Entry 7LUS (X-ray diffraction, 2.45 A resolution); this record covers chains B and A.

# Chain B
Protein: Immunoglobulin heavy constant gamma 2
Source organism: Homo sapiens
Reference sequence: P01859 (IGHG2_HUMAN); residues 237-443 here correspond to UniProt positions 116-322 (UniProt number = residue number - 121)
Sequence (207 residues; numbered 237 to 443; the number before each row is that of its first residue):
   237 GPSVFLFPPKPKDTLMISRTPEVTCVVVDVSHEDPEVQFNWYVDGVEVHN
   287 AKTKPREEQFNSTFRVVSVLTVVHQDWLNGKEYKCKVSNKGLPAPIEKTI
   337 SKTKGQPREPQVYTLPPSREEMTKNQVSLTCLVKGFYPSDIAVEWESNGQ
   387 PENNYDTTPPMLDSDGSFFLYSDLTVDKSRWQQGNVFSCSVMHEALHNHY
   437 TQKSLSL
Differences from the reference sequence: variant Ala378 (Ser257 in P01859); engineered mutation Asp392 (Lys271 in P01859), Asp409 (Lys288 in P01859)
UniProt features mapped onto this chain:
  - site: Trp277 (At or near the complement-binding site)
  - glycosylation: Asn297 (N-linked (GlcNAc...) (complex) asparagine)
Cystine bridges: Cys261-Cys321, Cys367-Cys425
Glycans and other covalent adducts: glycan linked to Asn297
What the authors report for this chain:
  - mutagenesis - K439D: increased stability

# Chain A
Protein: Immunoglobulin heavy constant gamma 2
Source organism: Homo sapiens
Reference sequence: P01859 (IGHG2_HUMAN); residues 237-444 here correspond to UniProt positions 116-323 (UniProt number = residue number - 121)
Sequence (208 residues; row label = number of the first residue in the row):
   237 GPSVFLFPPKPKDTLMISRTPEVTCVVVDVSHEDPEVQFNWYVDGVEVHN
   287 AKTKPREEQFNSTFRVVSVLTVVHQDWLNGKEYKCKVSNKGLPAPIEKTI
   337 SKTKGQPREPQVYTLPPSRKEMTKNQVSLTCLVKGFYPSDIAVEWESNGQ
   387 PENNYKTTPPMLKSDGSFFLYSKLTVDKSRWQQGNVFSCSVMHEALHNHY
   437 TQKSLSLS
Differences from the reference sequence: engineered mutation Lys356 (Glu235 in P01859), Lys399 (Asp278 in P01859); variant Ala378 (Ser257 in P01859)
UniProt features mapped onto this chain:
  - site: Trp277 (At or near the complement-binding site)
  - glycosylation: Asn297 (N-linked (GlcNAc...) (complex) asparagine)
Cystine bridges: Cys261-Cys321, Cys367-Cys425
Glycans and other covalent adducts: glycan linked to Asn297

# Interface between chain B and chain A
Pairs across the interface (47; chain B residue first):
  Gln347(B) - Lys360(A)
  Tyr349(B) - Ser354(A)
  Tyr349(B) - Glu357(A)
  Tyr349(B) - Lys360(A)
  Thr350(B) - Ser354(A)
  Leu351(B) - Pro352(A)
  Leu351(B) - Ser354(A)
  Leu351(B) - Thr366(A)
  Pro352(B) - Leu351(A)
  Ser354(B) - Tyr349(A)
  Ser354(B) - Thr350(A)
  Ser354(B) - Leu351(A)
  Glu356(B) - Tyr349(A)
  Glu356(B) - Lys439(A)
  Glu357(B) - Tyr349(A)
  Glu357(B) - Lys370(A)
  Lys360(B) - Gln347(A)
  Ser364(B) - Lys370(A)  hydrogen bond
  Thr366(B) - Leu351(A)
  Thr366(B) - Tyr407(A)  hydrogen bond
  Leu368(B) - Ser364(A)
  Leu368(B) - Lys409(A)
  Lys370(B) - Glu357(A)
  Lys370(B) - Ser364(A)
  Asn390(B) - Ser400(A)
  Asp392(B) - Lys399(A)  salt bridge
  Asp392(B) - Phe405(A)
  Thr393(B) - Met397(A)
  Thr394(B) - Phe405(A)
  Met397(B) - Thr393(A)
  Met397(B) - Thr394(A)
  Leu398(B) - Lys392(A)
  Asp399(B) - Lys392(A)
  Asp399(B) - Lys409(A)  salt bridge
  Ser400(B) - Asn390(A)
  Ser400(B) - Lys392(A)
  Phe405(B) - Lys392(A)
  Phe405(B) - Thr394(A)
  Phe405(B) - Lys409(A)
  Tyr407(B) - Thr366(A)  hydrogen bond
  Tyr407(B) - Tyr407(A)  hydrophobic
  Tyr407(B) - Lys409(A)
  Asp409(B) - Lys370(A)  salt bridge
  Asp409(B) - Lys399(A)  salt bridge
  Asp409(B) - Phe405(A)
  Asp409(B) - Tyr407(A)  hydrogen bond
  Thr411(B) - Lys370(A)
Also at the interface, not in a pair above, chain B (29 interface residues in all): Pro353, Pro395, Ser408, Lys439
Also at the interface, not in a pair above, chain A (27 interface residues in all): Pro353, Lys356, Leu368, Pro395, Leu398

# In short
29 residues of chain B and 27 residues of chain A are in contact, with 4 hydrogen bonds and 4 salt bridges.
Polar pairs include Asp392(B)-Lys399(A), Asp399(B)-Lys409(A) and Asp409(B)-Lys370(A). The paper reports that
K439D of chain B increases stability.
Chain B is Immunoglobulin heavy constant gamma 2 and chain A is Immunoglobulin heavy constant gamma 2, both
from Homo sapiens; the structure, IgG2 Fc Charge Pair Mutation version 1 (CPMv1), was determined by X-ray
diffraction, deposited together with 7LUR.
